Entry 9FVJ (electron microscopy, 3.20 A resolution); this record covers chains B and C of the 12 polymer chains in the assembly.

# Chain B (and C)
Name: Tubulin beta chain
From: Xenopus borealis
Notes: chain C of this document is another copy of the same molecule, construct and numbering; everything in this record applies to it too
UniProt: Q0IIR4 (Q0IIR4_XENTR); residue numbers follow UniProt; this construct covers 1-445
Chain sequence (445 residues; each row starts with the number of its first residue):
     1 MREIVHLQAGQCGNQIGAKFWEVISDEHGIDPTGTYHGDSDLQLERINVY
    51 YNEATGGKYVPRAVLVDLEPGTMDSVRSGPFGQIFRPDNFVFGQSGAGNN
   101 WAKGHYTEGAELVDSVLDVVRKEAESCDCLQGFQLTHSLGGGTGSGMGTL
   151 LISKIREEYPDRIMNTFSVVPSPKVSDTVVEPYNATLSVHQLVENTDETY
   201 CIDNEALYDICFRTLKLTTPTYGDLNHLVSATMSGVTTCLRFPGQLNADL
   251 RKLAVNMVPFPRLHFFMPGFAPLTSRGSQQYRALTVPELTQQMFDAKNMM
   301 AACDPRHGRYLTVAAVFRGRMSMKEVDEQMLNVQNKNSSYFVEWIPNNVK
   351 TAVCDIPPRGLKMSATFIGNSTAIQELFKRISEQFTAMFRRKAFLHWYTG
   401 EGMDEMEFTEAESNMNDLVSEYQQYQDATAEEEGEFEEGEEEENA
Disordered / not traced: 431-445
Ligand contacts:
  - GDP (guanosine-5'-diphosphate): G10, Q11, C12, Q15, I16, N99, S138, G140, G141, G142, T143, G144, V169, D177, E181, N204, L207, Y222, N226
  - GTP (guanosine-5'-triphosphate): Q245, L246, K252

# Interface between chain B and chain C
Residue-residue contacts - 10 pairs, chain B then chain C:
  A54(B) with Q280(C)
  K58(B) with Q280(C), hydrogen bond
  V60(B) with Y281(C)
  Q83(B) with Y281(C), hydrogen bond (backbone-side chain)
  I84(B) with Y281(C)
  F85(B) with Y281(C)
  R86(B) with Y281(C)
  P87(B) with Y281(C)
  E125(B) with Q291(C); K336(C), salt bridge
Interface residues without a listed pair, chain B (11 interface residues in all): E53, T55
Interface residues without a listed pair, chain C (7 interface residues in all): G277, R282, A283

# Summary
Chain B and chain C form an interface of 11 and 7 residues respectively; the contacts include 2 hydrogen bonds
and 1 salt bridge. Polar pairs include E125(B)-K336(C), K58(B)-Q280(C) and Q83(B)-Y281(C). Bound to chain B:
GDP and GTP.
Chain B and chain C are both Tubulin beta chain (Xenopus borealis); the structure, Xenopus borealis
undecorated microtubule - 15 protofilament, 3-start helix, was determined by electron microscopy together with
9G0O, 9G0P, 9G0Q, 9G0R, 9G0S and 9G0T from the same study.
